PDB entry 5WCU | X-ray diffraction, 5.53 A resolution (low resolution: residue-level contacts below are approximate; hydrogen-bond / salt-bridge calls are withheld) | chains C and I of the 11 polymer chains in the assembly

Chain C:
Name: Histone H2A
From: Drosophila melanogaster
UniProt: P84051 (H2A_DROME); residues 15-118 here = UniProt positions 15-118
Chain sequence (104 residues; row label = number of the first residue in the row):
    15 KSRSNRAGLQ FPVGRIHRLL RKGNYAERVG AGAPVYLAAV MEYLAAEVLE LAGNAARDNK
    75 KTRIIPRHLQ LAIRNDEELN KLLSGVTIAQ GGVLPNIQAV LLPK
UniProt features mapped onto this chain:
  - modified residue: Lys-36 (N6-succinyllysine), Gln-104 (N5-methylglutamine)

Chain I:
Molecule: 167-nt DNA strand
Sequence (167 nucleotides; numbered 1 to 167; the number before each row is that of its first residue):
     1 ATCGGCCGCC ATCGAGAATC CCGGTGCCGA GGCCGCTCAA TTGGTCGTAG ACAGCTCTAG
    61 CACCGCTTAA ACGCACGTAC GCGCTGTCCC CCGCGTTTTA ACCGCCAAGG GGATTACTCC
   121 CTAGTCTCCA GGCACGTGTC AGATATATAC ATCCGATGCA TGTAGAT
Not modelled in the structure: 165-167

How chain C and chain I interact:
Residue-residue contacts - 11 pairs, chain C then chain I:
  Lys-15(C) with DT42(I)
  Arg-17(C) with DT41(I)
  Gly-28(C) with DA40(I); DT41(I)
  Arg-29(C) with DA40(I)
  Arg-32(C) with DA39(I); DA40(I)
  Glu-41(C) with DA49(I)
  Arg-42(C) with DG47(I); DA49(I)
  Arg-77(C) with DA30(I)
Interface residues without a listed pair, chain C (11 interface residues in all): Ser-16, Ser-18, Arg-20

Overview:
11 residues of chain C and 7 residues of chain I are in contact.
Here chain C is Histone H2A (Drosophila melanogaster) and chain I is a 167-nt DNA strand. Entry 5WCU (Crystal
structure of 167 bp nucleosome bound to the globular domain of linker histone H5) was determined by X-ray
diffraction.
